PDB entry 2IOR | X-ray diffraction, 1.65 A resolution | chain A

== Chain A ==
Molecule: Chaperone protein htpG
From: Escherichia coli
Notes: fragment: N-terminal Domain
UniProt: P0A6Z3 (HTPG_ECOLI); residue numbers follow UniProt; this construct covers 1-215
Chain sequence (235 residues; row label = number of the first residue in the row; numbers below 1 keep their minus sign (Met-19 is residue -19)):
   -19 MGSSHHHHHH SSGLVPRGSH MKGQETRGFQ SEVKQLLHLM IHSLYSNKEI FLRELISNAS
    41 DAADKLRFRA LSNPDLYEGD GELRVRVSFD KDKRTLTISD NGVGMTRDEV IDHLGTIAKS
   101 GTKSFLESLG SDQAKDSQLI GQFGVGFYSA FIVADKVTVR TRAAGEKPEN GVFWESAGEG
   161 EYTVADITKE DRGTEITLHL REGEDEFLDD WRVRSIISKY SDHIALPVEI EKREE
Disordered / not traced: -19 to -1, 212-215
Differences from the reference sequence: expression tag (-19 to 0)
Swiss-Prot annotation at these positions:
  - binding site (ATP): Asn38, Asp80, Phe127, Thr174
Bound ions: Mg2+: Asn38 (together with ADP)
Ligand contacts:
  - ADP (adenosine-5'-diphosphate): Asn38, Ala39, Asp41, Ala42, Asp80, Val83, Gly84, Met85, His93, Leu94, Lys99, Gly126, Phe127, Thr174
  - hexane-1,6-diol (HEZ), molecule 1: Gly8, Phe9, Gln10, Ser11, Lys14
  - hexane-1,6-diol (HEZ), molecule 2: Arg33, Glu34, Ser37, Gly121, Gln122, Phe123, Gly124

== In short ==
Ligands of chain A: ADP and hexane-1,6-diol. From UniProt: 4 ATP-binding residues.
Chain A is Chaperone protein htpG (Escherichia coli); the structure, Crystal Structure of the N-terminal
Domain of HtpG, the Escherichia coli Hsp90, Bound to ADP, was determined by X-ray diffraction (same
publication as 2IOP, 2IOQ and 2GQ0).
